PDB entry 1N0V | X-ray diffraction, 2.85 A resolution | chain C

Chain C:
Protein: Elongation factor 2
Source organism: Saccharomyces cerevisiae
Reference sequence: P32324 (EF2_YEAST); residue numbers follow UniProt; this construct covers 1-842
Amino-acid sequence (842 residues; row label = number of the first residue in the row):
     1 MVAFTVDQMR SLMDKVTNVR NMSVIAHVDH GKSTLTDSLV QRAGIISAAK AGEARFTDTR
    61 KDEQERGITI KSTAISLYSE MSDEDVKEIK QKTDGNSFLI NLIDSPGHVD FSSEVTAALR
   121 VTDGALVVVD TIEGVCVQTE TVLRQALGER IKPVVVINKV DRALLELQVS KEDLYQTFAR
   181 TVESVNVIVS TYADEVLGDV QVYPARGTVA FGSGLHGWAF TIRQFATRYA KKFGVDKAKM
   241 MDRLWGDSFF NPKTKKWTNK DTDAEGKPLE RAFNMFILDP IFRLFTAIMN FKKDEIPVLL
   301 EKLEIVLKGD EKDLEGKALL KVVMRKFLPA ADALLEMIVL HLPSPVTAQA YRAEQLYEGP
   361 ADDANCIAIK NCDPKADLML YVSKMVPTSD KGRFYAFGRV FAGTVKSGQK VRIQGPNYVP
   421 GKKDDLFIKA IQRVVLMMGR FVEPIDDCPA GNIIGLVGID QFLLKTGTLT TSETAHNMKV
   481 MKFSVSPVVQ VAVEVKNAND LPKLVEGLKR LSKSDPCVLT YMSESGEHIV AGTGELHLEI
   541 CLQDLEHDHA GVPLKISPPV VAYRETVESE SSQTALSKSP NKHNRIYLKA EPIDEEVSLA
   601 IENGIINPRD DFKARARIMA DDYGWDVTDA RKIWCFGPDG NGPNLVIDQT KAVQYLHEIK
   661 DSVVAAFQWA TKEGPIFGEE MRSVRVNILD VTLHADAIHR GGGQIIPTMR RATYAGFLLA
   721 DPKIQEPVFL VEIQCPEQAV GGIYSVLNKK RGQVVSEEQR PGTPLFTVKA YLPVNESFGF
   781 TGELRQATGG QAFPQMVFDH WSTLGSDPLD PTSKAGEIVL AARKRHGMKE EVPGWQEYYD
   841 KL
Disordered / not traced: 1, 51-66
Curated features (UniProtKB/Swiss-Prot):
  - binding site (GTP): A26 to S33, N158 to D161, S213 to L215
  - modified residue: K509 (N6,N6,N6-trimethyllysine), S579 (Phosphoserine), K613 (N6,N6-dimethyllysine), H699 (Diphthamide), T713 (Phosphothreonine), T763 (Phosphothreonine)
  - cross-link: K841 (Glycyl lysine isopeptide (Lys-Gly) (interchain with G-Cter in ubiquitin))
  - mutagenesis: R180 (R180G: Causes resistance to fusidic acid and reduces sensitivity to sordarin), V187 (V187F: Causes resistance to fusidic acid and reduces sensitivity to sordarin), Q490 (Q490E: Reduces sensitivity to sordarin), Y521 (Y521D/N/S: Reduces sensitivity to fusidic acid and sordarin), S523 (S523F/P: Causes resistance to fusidic acid and sordarin), I529 (I529T: Reduces sensitivity to sordarin), P559 (P559L/R: Causes resistance to fusidic acid and sordarin), A562 (A562P: Reduces sensitivity to fusidic acid and causes resistance to sordarin), P580 (P580H: Causes impaired ribosomal translocation with an increased rate of -1 programmed ribosomal frameshift read-through during translation), H694 (H694A: Abolished ability to promote translation elongation), D696 (D696A: Leads to conditional growth defects, sensitivity to translation inhibitors, and decreased translation), I698 (I698A: Leads to conditional growth defects, sensitivity to translation inhibitors, and decreased translation), 5 further mutagenesis entries in UniProt

In short:
UniProt lists 15 GTP-binding residues and 17 mutagenesis sites.
Chain C is Elongation factor 2 (Saccharomyces cerevisiae); the structure, Crystal structure of elongation
factor 2, was determined by X-ray diffraction, deposited together with 1N0U.
